Entry 6B7D (X-ray diffraction, 1.80 A resolution); this record covers chains A and B.

Chain A (and B):
Molecule: Phosphopantetheine adenylyltransferase
From: Escherichia coli (strain K12)
Notes: EC 2.7.7.3; chain B of this document is another copy of the same molecule, construct and numbering; everything in this record applies to it too
UniProtKB: P0A6I6 (COAD_ECOLI); residues 1-159 here = UniProt positions 1-159
Sequence (167 residues; each row starts with the number of its first residue):
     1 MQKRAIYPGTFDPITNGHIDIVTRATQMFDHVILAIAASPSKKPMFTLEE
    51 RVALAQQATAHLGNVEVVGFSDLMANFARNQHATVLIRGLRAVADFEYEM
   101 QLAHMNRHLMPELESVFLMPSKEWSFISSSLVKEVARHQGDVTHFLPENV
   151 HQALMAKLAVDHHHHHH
Unresolved in the structure: 41-43, 161-167 (chain B: 1, 160-167)
Sequence notes: expression tag (160-167)
UniProt features mapped onto this chain:
  - binding site (ATP): Tyr7 to Phe11, His18, Gly89 to Arg91, Glu99, Trp124 to Ser130
  - binding site (substrate): Thr10, Lys42, Met74, Arg88
  - site: His18 (Transition state stabilizer)
Residues lining bound ligands: CWG (3-(4-chlorophenyl)-6-methoxy-4,5-dimethylpyridazine): Ala37, Ala38, Ser39, Phe70, Ser71, Asp72, Leu73, Met74, Tyr98, Leu102, Met105, Asn106, Leu109, Leu131, Glu134, Val135, His138

Chain A / chain B interface:
Residue-residue contacts (58; chain A residue first):
  Met1(A) - Thr26(B)
  Met1(A) - Gln27(B)
  Met1(A) - Met28(B)
  Met1(A) - Phe29(B)
  Met1(A) - Asp30(B)  hydrogen bond (backbone-side chain)
  Lys3(A) - Gln27(B)  hydrogen bond (side chain-backbone)
  Lys3(A) - Met28(B)
  Arg24(A) - Arg107(B)
  Arg24(A) - Glu114(B)  salt bridge
  Gln27(A) - Lys3(B)  hydrogen bond (backbone-side chain)
  Met28(A) - Lys3(B)
  Met28(A) - Phe29(B)  hydrophobic
  Met28(A) - Glu114(B)
  Met28(A) - Val116(B)  hydrophobic
  Phe29(A) - Met28(B)  hydrophobic
  Phe29(A) - Phe29(B)  hydrophobic
  Leu90(A) - Leu90(B)  hydrophobic
  Leu90(A) - Phe96(B)  hydrophobic
  Arg91(A) - Met100(B)
  Ala92(A) - Phe96(B)
  Val93(A) - Val93(B)  hydrophobic
  Val93(A) - Phe96(B)
  Val93(A) - Glu97(B)
  Phe96(A) - Leu90(B)  hydrophobic
  Phe96(A) - Ala92(B)
  Phe96(A) - Val93(B)
  Phe96(A) - Phe96(B)  hydrophobic
  Met100(A) - Arg91(B)
  Met100(A) - Met119(B)  hydrophobic
  Ala103(A) - Met119(B)  hydrophobic
  His104(A) - Met119(B)  hydrogen bond
  His104(A) - Pro120(B)
  His104(A) - Lys122(B)
  Arg107(A) - Arg24(B)
  Arg107(A) - Met119(B)  hydrogen bond (side chain-backbone)
  Arg107(A) - Pro120(B)  hydrogen bond (side chain-backbone)
  Arg107(A) - Ser121(B)
  Glu114(A) - Arg24(B)  salt bridge
  Glu114(A) - Met28(B)
  Ser115(A) - Leu118(B)
  Val116(A) - Met28(B)  hydrophobic
  Val116(A) - Val116(B)  hydrophobic
  Val116(A) - Phe117(B)
  Val116(A) - Leu118(B)  hydrophobic
  Phe117(A) - Val116(B)
  Phe117(A) - Phe117(B)  hydrogen bond (backbone-backbone)
  Phe117(A) - Met119(B)  hydrophobic
  Leu118(A) - Ser115(B)
  Leu118(A) - Val116(B)  hydrophobic
  Met119(A) - Met100(B)  hydrophobic
  Met119(A) - Ala103(B)
  Met119(A) - His104(B)  hydrogen bond
  Met119(A) - Arg107(B)  hydrogen bond (backbone-side chain)
  Met119(A) - Phe117(B)  hydrophobic
  Pro120(A) - His104(B)
  Pro120(A) - Arg107(B)  hydrogen bond (backbone-side chain)
  Ser121(A) - Arg107(B)
  Lys122(A) - His104(B)
Also at the interface, not in a pair above, chain A (27 interface residues in all): Val85, Glu99, Ser125
Also at the interface, not in a pair above, chain B (29 interface residues in all): Val85, Glu99, Ser125

In short:
The interface between chain A and chain B involves 27 residues on one side and 29 on the other, with 10
hydrogen bonds and 2 salt bridges. Polar pairs include Arg24(A)-Glu114(B), Met1(A)-Asp30(B) and
Lys3(A)-Gln27(B). Bound to chain A: compound CWG.
Both chains are Phosphopantetheine adenylyltransferase (Escherichia coli (strain K12)). Entry 6B7D (Crystal
structure of E.coli Phosphopantetheine Adenylyltransferase (PPAT/CoaD) in complex with
3-(4-chlorophenyl)-6-methoxy-4,5-dimethylpyridazine) was determined by X-ray diffraction, deposited together
with 6B7A, 6B7B, 6B7C, 6B7E and 6B7F.
